PDB entry 3CNO | X-ray diffraction, 2.30 A resolution | chain A

== Chain A ==
Molecule: Putative uncharacterized protein
From: Thermotoga maritima
UniProtKB: Q9WZM6 (Q9WZM6_THEMA); residues 1-262 here = UniProt positions 1-262
Sequence (262 residues; numbered 1 to 262; the number before each row is that of its first residue):
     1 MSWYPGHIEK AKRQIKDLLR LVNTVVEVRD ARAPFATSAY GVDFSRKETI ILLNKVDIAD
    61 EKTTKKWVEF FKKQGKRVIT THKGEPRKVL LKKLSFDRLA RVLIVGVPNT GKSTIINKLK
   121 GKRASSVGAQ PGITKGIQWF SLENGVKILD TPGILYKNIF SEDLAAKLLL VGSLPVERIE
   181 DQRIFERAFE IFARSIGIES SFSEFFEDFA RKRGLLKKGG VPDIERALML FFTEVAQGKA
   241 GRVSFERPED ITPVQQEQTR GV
Disordered / not traced: 1-12, 125-135, 251-262
Residues lining bound ligands: GDP (guanosine-5'-diphosphate): Asn54, Lys55, Asp57, Ile58, His82, Lys83, Val107, Pro108, Asn109, Thr110, Gly111, Lys112, Ser113, Thr114
Swiss-Prot annotation at these positions:
  - binding site (GTP): Asn54 to Asp57, Asn109 to Thr114, Gly153

== Summary ==
Ligands of chain A: GDP. Curated annotation (UniProt) lists 11 GTP-binding residues.
Chain A is Putative uncharacterized protein (Thermotoga maritima); the structure, GDP-bound structue of TM
YlqF, was determined by X-ray diffraction (same publication as 3CNL and 3CNN).
